Entry 5J9K (X-ray diffraction, 2.55 A resolution); this record covers chains A and C of the 4 polymer chains in the assembly.

# Chain A
Protein: Protein TPR1
From: Oryza sativa
Notes: fragment: N-terminal topless domain
UniProtKB: Q5NBT9 (TPR1_ORYSJ); residues 1-209 here = UniProt positions 1-209
Sequence (209 residues; each row starts with the number of its first residue):
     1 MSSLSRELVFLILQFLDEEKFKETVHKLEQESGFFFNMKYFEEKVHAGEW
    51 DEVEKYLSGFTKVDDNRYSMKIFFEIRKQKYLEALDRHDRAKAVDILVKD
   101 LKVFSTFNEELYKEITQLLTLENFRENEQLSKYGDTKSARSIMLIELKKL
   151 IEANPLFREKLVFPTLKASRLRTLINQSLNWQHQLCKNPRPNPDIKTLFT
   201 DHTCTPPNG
Not modelled in the structure: 206-209
Bound ions: Zn2+: H183, C186, H202, C204
Swiss-Prot annotation at these positions:
  - mutagenesis: R67 (R67A: Loss of interaction with EAR motif-containing full-length proteins), Y68 (Y68A: Loss of interaction with EAR motif-containing full-length proteins), K71 (K71A: Loss of interaction with EAR motif-containing full-length proteins), F74 (F74A: Loss of interaction with EAR motif-containing full-length proteins), F104 (F104A: Loss of interaction with EAR motif-containing full-length proteins), L111 (L111A: Loss of interaction with EAR motif-containing full-length proteins), L118 (L118A: Loss of interaction with EAR motif-containing full-length proteins), L130 (L130A: Loss of interaction with EAR motif-containing full-length proteins), L150 (L150A: Loss of interaction with EAR motif-containing full-length proteins), N176 (N176H: Aggregates formation)
From the paper describing this entry:
  - mutagenesis - L111A/L130A, L179A/I195A: unchanged binding to rice D53 peptide 794-808 (chain C)
  - mutagenesis - L111A/L130A/L179A/I195A: abolished binding to rice D53 peptide 794-808 (chain C)
  - mutagenesis - N176H, N180A, W181A, L198A: decreased binding to rice D53 peptide 794-808 (chain C)
  - mutagenesis - N176H: decreased stability
  - mutagenesis - N180A, W181A, L198A: decreased stability in response to NINJA EAR
  - mutagenesis - R67A/N176H, Y68A/N176H, Y68R/N176H, K71A/N176H: increased stability

# Chain C
Protein: rice D53 peptide 794-808
From: Oryza sativa
Sequence (15 residues; numbered 794 to 808; the number before each row is that of its first residue):
   794 DNLIYLDLNLQDWDD
Not modelled in the structure: 794, 804-808
From the paper describing this entry:
  - mutagenesis - L796A/L799A/L801A: abolished binding to Protein TPR1 (chain A)
  - mutagenesis - L799A (Kd 14.3 uM): decreased binding to Protein TPR1 (chain A)
  - mutagenesis - Y798A: unchanged binding to Protein TPR1 (chain A)
  - mutagenesis - Q804A: increased binding to Protein TPR1 (chain A)

# Chain A / chain C interface
Contacting residue pairs (15):
  N176(A) with Y798(C); L799(C), hydrogen bond (side chain-backbone); L801(C)
  L179(A) with Y798(C), hydrophobic
  N180(A) with Y798(C), hydrogen bond; L799(C), hydrogen bond (side chain-backbone); D800(C); L801(C), hydrogen bond (side chain-backbone)
  H183(A) with Y798(C)
  P193(A) with Y798(C)
  I195(A) with N795(C), hydrogen bond (backbone-backbone); L796(C); Y798(C), hydrophobic
  T197(A) with L796(C)
  L198(A) with L796(C)
Interface residues without a listed pair, chain A (10 interface residues in all): R172, Q177
Interface residues without a listed pair, chain C (7 interface residues in all): I797
From the paper, about this interface:
  - interface residues, chain C: Y798(C), L799(C)

# Summary
Chain A and chain C form an interface of 10 and 7 residues respectively; the contacts include 5 hydrogen
bonds. Polar pairs include N176(A)-L799(C), N180(A)-Y798(C) and N180(A)-L799(C). From the paper: N176H, N180A
and W181A of chain A, among others, reduce binding to rice D53 peptide 794-808 (chain C); interface residues
Y798(C) and L799(C); 15 substitutions were tested in all.
Here chain A is Protein TPR1 and chain C is rice D53 peptide 794-808, both from Oryza sativa. Entry 5J9K
(Crystal structure of the rice Topless related protein 2 (TPR2) N-terminal topless domain (1-209) in complex
...) was determined by X-ray diffraction (same publication as 5JA5, 5JGC and 5JHP).
